7U4R - chain A; structure by X-ray diffraction, 3.14 A resolution.

# Chain A
Protein: Dual specificity protein phosphatase 10
Organism: Homo sapiens
Notes: EC 3.1.3.16, 3.1.3.48
UniProt: Q9Y6W6 (DUS10_HUMAN); numbering as in UniProt (aligned over 320-467)
Sequence (152 residues; numbered 316 to 467; the number before each row is that of its first residue):
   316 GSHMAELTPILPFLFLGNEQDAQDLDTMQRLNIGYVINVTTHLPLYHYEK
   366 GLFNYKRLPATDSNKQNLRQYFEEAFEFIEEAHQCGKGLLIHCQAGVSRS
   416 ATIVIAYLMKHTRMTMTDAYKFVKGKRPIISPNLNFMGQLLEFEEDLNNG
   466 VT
Not modelled in the structure: 316-319, 467
Sequence notes: expression tag (316-319)
Swiss-Prot annotation at these positions:
  - active site: Cys408 (Phosphocysteine intermediate)
Small-molecule neighbours: L8R (3,3-dimethyl-1-{[(9aM)-9-propyl-5,6-dihydrothieno[2,3-h]quinazolin-2-yl]sulfanyl}butan-2-one): Ser413, Ala416, Thr417, Ile420, Met431, Thr432, Tyr435, Ile445, Ser446, Pro447, Asn448, Phe451, Met452, Leu455

# In short
Chain A binds compound L8R. From UniProt: active-site residue Cys408.
Chain A is Dual specificity protein phosphatase 10 (Homo sapiens); the structure, Structure of MAP kinase
phosphatase 5 in complex with
3,3-dimethyl-1-((9-propyl-5,6-dihydrothieno[2,3-h]quinazolin-2-yl)thio)butan-2-one, an allosteric inhibitor,
was determined by X-ray diffraction, deposited together with 7U4O, 7UMU, 7UMV, 7UN0 and 7UN4.
